Entry 5FCT (X-ray diffraction, 1.55 A resolution); this record covers chains A and B.

== Chain A (and B) ==
Molecule: Thymidylate synthase
Source organism: Mus musculus
Notes: chain B of this document is another copy of the same molecule, construct and numbering; everything in this record applies to it too
UniProtKB: Q544L2 (Q544L2_MOUSE); numbering as in UniProt (aligned over 1-307)
Sequence (307 residues; each row starts with the number of its first residue):
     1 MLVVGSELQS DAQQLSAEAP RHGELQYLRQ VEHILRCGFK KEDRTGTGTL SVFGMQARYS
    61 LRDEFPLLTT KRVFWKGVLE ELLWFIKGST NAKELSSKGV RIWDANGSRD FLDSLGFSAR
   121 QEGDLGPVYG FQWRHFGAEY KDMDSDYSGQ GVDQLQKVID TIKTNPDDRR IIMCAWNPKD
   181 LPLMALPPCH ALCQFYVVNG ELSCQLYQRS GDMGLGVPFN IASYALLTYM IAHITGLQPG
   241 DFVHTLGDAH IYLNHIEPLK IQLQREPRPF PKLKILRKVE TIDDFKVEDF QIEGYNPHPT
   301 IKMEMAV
Disordered / not traced: 1-20
Covalently attached groups: 5-fluoro-2'-deoxyuridine-5'-monophosphate (UFP) linked to Cys189
Residues lining bound ligands:
  - 5-methyl-5,6,7,8-tetrahydrofolic acid (C2F): Lys71, Phe74, Ile102, Trp103, Asn106, Leu186, Asp212, Leu215, Gly216, Phe219, Tyr252, Ile301, Lys302, Met305, Ala306
  - 5-fluoro-2'-deoxyuridine-5'-monophosphate (UFP): Arg44, Trp103, Tyr129, Leu186, His190, Gln208, Arg209, Ser210, Gly211, Asp212, Gly216, Val217, Asn220, His250, Tyr252
From the paper describing this entry:
  - binding site for 5-fluoro-2'-deoxyuridine-5'-monophosphate: Arg44, Cys189
  - binding site for 5-methyl-5,6,7,8-tetrahydrofolic acid: Ile102, Asn106, Leu215, Phe219
  - conformationally variable residues (loop rearrangement): Lys41 to Thr47, Val100 to Pro127
  - catalytic residues: Cys189

== Chain A / chain B interface ==
Contacting residue pairs (99):
  Phe39(A) - Val198(B)  hydrophobic
  Phe39(A) - Asn199(B)
  Lys41(A) - Asp167(B)  hydrogen bond (side chain-backbone)
  Lys41(A) - Arg169(B)
  Lys41(A) - Tyr196(B)
  Lys41(A) - Val197(B)
  Glu42(A) - Asp167(B)
  Asp43(A) - Arg169(B)  salt bridge
  Arg44(A) - Arg170(B)
  Thr49(A) - Arg169(B)
  Ser51(A) - Tyr196(B)  hydrogen bond
  Phe53(A) - Arg58(B)  hydrogen bond (backbone-side chain)
  Phe53(A) - Gln194(B)
  Phe53(A) - Tyr196(B)  hydrophobic
  Phe53(A) - Ser203(B)
  Phe53(A) - Cys204(B)
  Phe53(A) - Gln205(B)
  Gly54(A) - Gln56(B)
  Gly54(A) - Arg58(B)  hydrogen bond (backbone-side chain)
  Gly54(A) - Gln205(B)
  Met55(A) - Gln56(B)  hydrogen bond (backbone-side chain)
  Gln56(A) - Gly54(B)
  Gln56(A) - Met55(B)  hydrogen bond (side chain-backbone)
  Gln56(A) - Gln56(B)
  Gln56(A) - Thr245(B)
  Arg58(A) - Phe53(B)  hydrogen bond (side chain-backbone)
  Arg58(A) - Gly54(B)  hydrogen bond (side chain-backbone)
  Phe136(A) - Phe136(B)  hydrophobic
  Phe136(A) - Asn177(B)
  Phe136(A) - Pro178(B)
  Val152(A) - Pro178(B)
  Val152(A) - Lys179(B)
  Gln154(A) - Pro178(B)
  Asp167(A) - Lys41(B)  hydrogen bond (backbone-side chain)
  Asp167(A) - Glu42(B)
  Arg169(A) - Lys41(B)
  Arg169(A) - Asp43(B)  salt bridge
  Arg169(A) - Thr49(B)
  Arg169(A) - Arg209(B)  hydrogen bond (backbone-side chain)
  Arg169(A) - Ser210(B)  hydrogen bond
  Arg169(A) - Asp248(B)
  Arg169(A) - His250(B)  hydrogen bond
  Arg169(A) - Tyr252(B)  hydrogen bond
  Arg170(A) - Arg44(B)
  Arg170(A) - Trp176(B)
  Arg170(A) - Leu186(B)
  Arg170(A) - Pro187(B)
  Arg170(A) - Arg209(B)
  Ile172(A) - Trp176(B)
  Ile172(A) - Arg209(B)
  Cys174(A) - Trp176(B)
  Trp176(A) - Arg170(B)
  Trp176(A) - Ile172(B)
  Trp176(A) - Cys174(B)
  Asn177(A) - Phe136(B)
  Pro178(A) - Phe136(B)
  Pro178(A) - Gln154(B)
  Lys179(A) - Val152(B)
  Leu181(A) - Lys157(B)
  Leu186(A) - Arg170(B)
  Pro187(A) - Arg170(B)
  Leu192(A) - Tyr207(B)  hydrophobic
  Gln194(A) - Phe53(B)
  Gln194(A) - Tyr207(B)  hydrogen bond
  Gln194(A) - Arg209(B)  hydrogen bond (side chain-backbone)
  Gln194(A) - Gly247(B)
  Tyr196(A) - Lys41(B)
  Tyr196(A) - Ser51(B)  hydrogen bond
  Tyr196(A) - Phe53(B)  hydrophobic
  Tyr196(A) - Asp248(B)
  Val197(A) - Lys41(B)
  Val198(A) - Phe39(B)  hydrophobic
  Asn199(A) - Phe39(B)
  Ser203(A) - Phe53(B)
  Cys204(A) - Phe53(B)
  Gln205(A) - Phe53(B)
  Gln205(A) - Gly54(B)
  Gln205(A) - Tyr207(B)  hydrogen bond
  Gln205(A) - Thr245(B)
  Gln205(A) - Leu246(B)  hydrogen bond (side chain-backbone)
  Gln205(A) - Gly247(B)
  Tyr207(A) - Leu192(B)  hydrophobic
  Tyr207(A) - Gln194(B)  hydrogen bond
  Tyr207(A) - Gln205(B)  hydrogen bond
  Arg209(A) - Arg169(B)  hydrogen bond (side chain-backbone)
  Arg209(A) - Arg170(B)
  Arg209(A) - Ile172(B)
  Arg209(A) - Gln194(B)  hydrogen bond (backbone-side chain)
  Ser210(A) - Arg169(B)  hydrogen bond
  Thr245(A) - Gln56(B)
  Thr245(A) - Gln205(B)
  Thr245(A) - Thr245(B)
  Leu246(A) - Gln205(B)  hydrogen bond (backbone-side chain)
  Gly247(A) - Gln194(B)
  Gly247(A) - Gln205(B)
  Asp248(A) - Arg169(B)
  Asp248(A) - Tyr196(B)
  His250(A) - Arg169(B)  hydrogen bond
  Tyr252(A) - Arg169(B)  hydrogen bond
Also at the interface, not in a pair above, chain A (51 interface residues in all): Lys40, Thr45, Val52, Gly137, Ala191, Val243
Also at the interface, not in a pair above, chain B (51 interface residues in all): Lys40, Val52, Gly137, Ala191, Phe195, Val243

== Overview ==
The chain A/chain B interface involves 51 residues from each chain, with 26 hydrogen bonds and 2 salt bridges.
Polar pairs include Asp43(A)-Arg169(B), Lys41(A)-Asp167(B) and Ser51(A)-Tyr196(B). Ligands of chain A:
5-methyl-5,6,7,8-tetrahydrofolic acid. From the paper: the catalytic residue Cys189(A); a binding site for
5-methyl-5,6,7,8-tetrahydrofolic acid at Ile102(A), Asn106(A) and Leu215(A) among others.
Chain A and chain B are both Thymidylate synthase (Mus musculus); the structure, Mouse thymidylate synthase in
ternary complex with FdUMP and methylenetetrahydrofolate, was determined by X-ray diffraction together with
4E5O and 3IHI from the same study.
